8TBL - chains A and D; structure by X-ray diffraction, 1.88 A resolution.

[Chain A]
Molecule: GTPase KRas
Organism: Homo sapiens
Notes: EC 3.6.5.2
UniProt: P01116 (RASK_HUMAN), isoform P01116-2; numbering as in UniProt (aligned over 1-169)
Chain sequence (170 residues; each row starts with the number of its first residue; numbering starts at 0):
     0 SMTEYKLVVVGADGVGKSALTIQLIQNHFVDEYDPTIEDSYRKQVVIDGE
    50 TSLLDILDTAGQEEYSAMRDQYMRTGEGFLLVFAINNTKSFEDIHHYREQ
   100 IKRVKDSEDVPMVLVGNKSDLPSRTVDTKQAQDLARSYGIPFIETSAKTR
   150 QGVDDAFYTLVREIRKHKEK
Unresolved in the structure: 168-169
Sequence notes: expression tag (0); engineered mutation D12 (Gly in P01116); conflict S51 (Cys in P01116), L80 (Cys in P01116), S118 (Cys in P01116)
Ion coordination: Mg2+: S17, T35 (together with GMP-PNP)
Small-molecule neighbours:
  - GMP-PNP (GNP; phosphoaminophosphonic acid-guanylate ester): A11, D12, G13, V14, G15, K16, S17, A18, F28, V29, D30, E31, Y32, D33, P34, T35, T58, A59, G60, Q61, N116, K117, D119, L120, S145, A146, K147
  - rmc-7977 (ZNI; (1R,5S,6r)-N-[(1P,7S,9S,13S,20M)-20-{5-(4-cyclopropylpiperazin-1-yl)-2-[(1S)-1-methoxyethyl]pyridin-3-yl}-21-ethyl-17,17-dimethyl-8,14-dioxo-15-oxa-4-thia-9,21,27,28-tetraazapentacyclo[17.5.2.1~2,5~.1~9,13~.0~22,26~]octacosa-1(24),2,5(28),19,22,25-hexaen-7-yl]-3-oxabicyclo[3.1.0]hexane-6-carboxamide): Y32, P34, T35, I36, A59, Q61, Y64, M67

[Chain D]
Molecule: Peptidyl-prolyl cis-trans isomerase A
Organism: Homo sapiens
Notes: EC 5.2.1.8
UniProt: P62937 (PPIA_HUMAN); numbering as in UniProt (aligned over 1-165)
Chain sequence (166 residues; row label = number of the first residue in the row; numbering starts at 0):
     0 SMVNPTVFFDIAVDGEPLGRVSFELFADKVPKTAENFRALSTGEKGFGYK
    50 GSCFHRIIPGFMCQGGDFTRHNGTGGKSIYGEKFEDENFILKHTGPGILS
   100 MANAGPNTNGSQFFICTAKTEWLDGKHVVFGKVKEGMNIVEAMERFGSRN
   150 GKTSKKITIADCGQLE
Unresolved in the structure: 0-1, 165
Sequence notes: expression tag (0)
Small-molecule neighbours: rmc-7977 (ZNI; (1R,5S,6r)-N-[(1P,7S,9S,13S,20M)-20-{5-(4-cyclopropylpiperazin-1-yl)-2-[(1S)-1-methoxyethyl]pyridin-3-yl}-21-ethyl-17,17-dimethyl-8,14-dioxo-15-oxa-4-thia-9,21,27,28-tetraazapentacyclo[17.5.2.1~2,5~.1~9,13~.0~22,26~]octacosa-1(24),2,5(28),19,22,25-hexaen-7-yl]-3-oxabicyclo[3.1.0]hexane-6-carboxamide): R55, I57, F60, M61, Q63, G72, T73, A101, N102, A103, Q111, F113, E120, W121, L122, H126, R148

[Interface between chain A and chain D]
Contacting residue pairs (16):
  E31(A) - R69(D)  salt bridge
  E31(A) - N71(D)  hydrogen bond
  E31(A) - T73(D)  hydrogen bond
  Y32(A) - T73(D)
  Y32(A) - A103(D)  hydrophobic
  D33(A) - T73(D)
  P34(A) - R55(D)
  I36(A) - R55(D)
  I36(A) - N149(D)
  E37(A) - R148(D)  salt bridge
  E37(A) - N149(D)  hydrogen bond (backbone-side chain)
  D38(A) - N149(D)  hydrogen bond
  E63(A) - W121(D)
  E63(A) - K125(D)  salt bridge
  Y64(A) - W121(D)  hydrogen bond
  Y64(A) - L122(D)
Also at the interface, not in a pair above, chain D (12 interface residues in all): I57, G72

[Summary]
9 residues of chain A face 12 of chain D across their interface; the contacts include 5 hydrogen bonds and 3
salt bridges. Polar pairs include E31(A)-R69(D), E37(A)-R148(D) and E63(A)-K125(D). Rmc-7977 is bound between
chain A and chain D. Ligands of chain A: GMP-PNP.
Here chain A is GTPase KRas and chain D is Peptidyl-prolyl cis-trans isomerase A, both from Homo sapiens.
Entry 8TBL (Tricomplex of RMC-7977, KRAS G12D, and CypA) was determined by X-ray diffraction, deposited
together with 8TBF, 8TBG, 8TBH, 8TBI, 8TBJ, 8TBK, 8TBM and 8TBN.
